Entry 4D4F (X-ray diffraction, 2.34 A resolution); this record covers chains C and F of the 6 polymer chains in the assembly.

# Chain C (and F)
Protein: Chalcone isomerase
Organism: Eubacterium ramulus
Notes: EC 5.5.1.6; chain F of this document is another copy of the same molecule, construct and numbering; everything in this record applies to it too
UniProt: V9P0A9 (V9P0A9_EUBRA); residues 0-282 here correspond to UniProt positions 1-283 (UniProt number = residue number + 1)
Chain sequence (283 residues; row label = number of the first residue in the row; numbering starts at 0):
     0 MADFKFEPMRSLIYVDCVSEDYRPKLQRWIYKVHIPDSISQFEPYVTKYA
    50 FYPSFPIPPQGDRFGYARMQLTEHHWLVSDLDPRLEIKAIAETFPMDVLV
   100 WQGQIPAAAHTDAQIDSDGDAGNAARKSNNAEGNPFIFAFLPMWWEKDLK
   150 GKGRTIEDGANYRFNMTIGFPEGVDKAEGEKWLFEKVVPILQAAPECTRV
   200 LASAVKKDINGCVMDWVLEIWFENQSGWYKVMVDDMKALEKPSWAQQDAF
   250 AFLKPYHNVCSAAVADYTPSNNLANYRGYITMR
Not modelled in the structure: 0, 108-129 (chain F: 0)
Differences from the reference sequence: engineered mutation Ala250 (Pro251 in V9P0A9)

# Interface between chain C and chain F
Pairs across the interface (26):
  Pro35(C) with Ile279(F)
  Ile38(C) with Ile279(F), hydrophobic
  Ser39(C) with Ile279(F); Thr280(F), hydrogen bond (side chain-backbone); Arg282(F)
  Gln40(C) with Arg282(F), hydrogen bond (backbone-side chain)
  Pro43(C) with Arg282(F)
  Tyr44(C) with Arg282(F)
  Ala88(C) with Arg282(F)
  Ile89(C) with Thr280(F)
  Leu272(C) with Arg276(F), hydrogen bond (backbone-side chain)
  Ala273(C) with Arg276(F), hydrogen bond (backbone-side chain)
  Tyr275(C) with Arg276(F), hydrogen bond (backbone-side chain)
  Arg276(C) with Leu272(F), hydrogen bond (side chain-backbone); Ala273(F), hydrogen bond (side chain-backbone); Tyr275(F), hydrogen bond (side chain-backbone); Arg276(F)
  Gly277(C) with Gly277(F)
  Ile279(C) with Ser39(F)
  Thr280(C) with Ser39(F), hydrogen bond (backbone-side chain); Ile89(F)
  Arg282(C) with Ser39(F); Gln40(F), hydrogen bond (side chain-backbone); Pro43(F); Tyr44(F); Ala88(F)
Also at the interface, not in a pair above, chain C (19 interface residues in all): Glu42, Tyr278, Met281
Also at the interface, not in a pair above, chain F (19 interface residues in all): Pro35, Ile38, Glu42, Tyr278, Met281

# In short
The chain C/chain F interface involves 19 residues from each chain, with 10 hydrogen bonds. Polar contacts
include Ser39(C)-Thr280(F), Gln40(C)-Arg282(F) and Leu272(C)-Arg276(F).
Chain C and chain F are both Chalcone isomerase (Eubacterium ramulus); the structure, Mutant P250A of
bacterial chalcone isomerase from Eubacterium ramulus, was determined by X-ray diffraction (same publication
as 8B7R, 8B7U and 8B7Z).
